4XKE - chains D and E of the 6 polymer chains in the assembly; structure by X-ray diffraction, 2.36 A resolution.

[Chain D]
Molecule: Hemagglutinin HA2 chain
From: Influenza A virus
Amino-acid sequence (180 residues; numbered 1 to 180; the number before each row is that of its first residue):
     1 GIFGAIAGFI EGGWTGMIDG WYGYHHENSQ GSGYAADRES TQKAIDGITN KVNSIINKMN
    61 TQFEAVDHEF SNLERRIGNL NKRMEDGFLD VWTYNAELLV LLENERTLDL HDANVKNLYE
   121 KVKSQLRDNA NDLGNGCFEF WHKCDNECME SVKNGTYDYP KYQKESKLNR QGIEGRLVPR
Not modelled in the structure: 174-180
Covalent attachments: N-acetylglucosamine (NAG) linked to Asn-154

[Chain E]
Molecule: Hemagglutinin HA1 chain
From: Influenza A virus
Amino-acid sequence (333 residues; row label = number of the first residue in the row; note: 1 number in that range is skipped by the numbering (no residue carries it; nothing is unmodelled there); a row labelled like 125A-125B holds insertion residues (125A, then the next letters in order)):
     7 ADPGDKICIG YHANNSTTQV DTLLEKNVTV THSVELLENQ KEKRFCKIM
   55A N
    56 KAPLDLKDCT IEGWILGNPK CDLLL
   80A G
    81 DQSWSYIVER PNAQNG
   96A I
    97 CYPGVLNELE ELKAFIGSGE RVERFEMFP
125A-125B KS
   126 TWAGV
  130A D
   131 TSRGVTNACP SYTI
  144A D
   145 SSFYRNLVWI VKT
  157A D
   158 SATYPVIKGT YNNTGTQPIL YFWGVHHPLD TTVQDNLYGS GDKYVRMGTE SMNFAKSPEI
   218 AARPAVNGQR SRIDYYWSVL RPGETLNVES NGNLIAPWYA YKFVS
262A-262B TN
  263B K
   264 KGAVFKSDLP IENCDATCQT ITGVLRTNKT FQNVSPLWIG ECPKYVKSES LRLATGLRNV
   324 PQIATR
Not modelled in the structure: 7-8, 262A-262B, 326-329
Disulfides: Cys-52/Cys-277, Cys-64/Cys-76, Cys-97/Cys-139, Cys-281/Cys-305
Covalent attachments: N-acetylglucosamine (NAG) linked to Asn-21, Asn-169
What the authors report for this chain:
  - binding site for N-acetyl-alpha-neuraminic acid: Tyr-98, Asn-137, Trp-153, His-183, Ser-228
  - binding site for beta-D-galactopyranose: Asn-137, Gly-225
  - binding site for N-acetylglucosamine: Gly-225, Arg-227
  - specificity-determining residues: Leu-186, Val-190, Ala-222, Ser-228 (proposed by the authors, not directly observed)

[How chain D and chain E interact]
Contacting residue pairs (12; chain D residue first):
  Gly-47(D) with Leu-30(E)
  Asn-50(D) with Thr-28(E); Leu-29(E), hydrogen bond (side chain-backbone); Leu-30(E); Glu-31(E); Lys-32(E)
  Lys-51(D) with Leu-29(E), hydrogen bond (backbone-backbone); Leu-30(E)
  Ser-54(D) with Leu-29(E)
  Glu-103(D) with Leu-29(E)
  Arg-106(D) with Leu-29(E)
  Leu-110(D) with Leu-30(E), hydrophobic
Interface residues without a listed pair, chain D (9 interface residues in all): Asp-46, Ile-48

[Overview]
The interface between chain D and chain E involves 9 residues on one side and 5 on the other, with 2 hydrogen
bonds. Polar pairs include Asn-50(D)/Leu-29(E) and Lys-51(D)/Leu-29(E). The paper reports a binding site for
N-acetyl-alpha-neuraminic acid at Tyr-98(E), Asn-137(E) and Trp-153(E) among others; a binding site for
beta-D-galactopyranose at Asn-137(E) and Gly-225(E).
Chain D is Hemagglutinin HA2 chain and chain E is Hemagglutinin HA1 chain, both from Influenza A virus; the
structure, Crystal structure of hemagglutinin from Taiwan (2013) H6N1 influenza virus in complex with 3'-SLN,
was determined by X-ray diffraction together with 4XKD, 4XKG and 4XKF from the same study.
